1ZQK - chains T and A of the 3 polymer chains in the assembly; structure by X-ray diffraction, 3.20 A resolution.

[Chain T]
Molecule: 8-nt DNA strand
Sequence (8 nucleotides; each row starts with the number of its first residue):
     1 CATTAGAA

[Chain A]
Molecule: Protein (DNA polymerase beta (e.c.2.7.7.7))
Source organism: Homo sapiens
UniProt: P06746 (DPOB_HUMAN); residues 2-335 here correspond to UniProt positions 1-334 (UniProt number = residue number - 1)
Amino-acid sequence (335 residues; each row starts with the number of its first residue):
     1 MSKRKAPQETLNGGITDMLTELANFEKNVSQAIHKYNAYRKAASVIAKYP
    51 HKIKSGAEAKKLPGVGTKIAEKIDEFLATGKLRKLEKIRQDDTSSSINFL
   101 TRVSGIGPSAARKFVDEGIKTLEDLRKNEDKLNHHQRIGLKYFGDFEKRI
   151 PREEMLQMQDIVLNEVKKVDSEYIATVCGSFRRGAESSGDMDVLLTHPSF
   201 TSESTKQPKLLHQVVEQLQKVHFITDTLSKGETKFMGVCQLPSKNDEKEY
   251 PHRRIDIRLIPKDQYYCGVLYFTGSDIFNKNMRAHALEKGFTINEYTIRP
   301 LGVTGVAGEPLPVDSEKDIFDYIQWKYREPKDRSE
Not modelled in the structure: 1-8
Metal / ion sites: K+ site 1: Lys-60, Leu-62, Val-65; K+ site 2: Thr-101, Val-103, Ile-106 (shared with 1 residue of chain P)
Curated features (UniProtKB/Swiss-Prot):
  - binding site (K(+)): Lys-61
  - binding site (Na(+)): Lys-61

[How chain T and chain A interact]
Pairs across the interface - 12 pairs, chain T then chain A:
  DA2(T) with Tyr-296(A), sugar contact
  DT3(T) with Thr-233(A), phosphate contact; Lys-234(A), phosphate contact
  DT4(T) with Ser-229(A), phosphate contact; Lys-230(A), phosphate contact; Gly-231(A), phosphate contact; Glu-232(A), hydrogen bond to the phosphate; Thr-233(A), hydrogen bond to the phosphate; Lys-234(A), hydrogen bond to the phosphate
  DA5(T) with Ser-229(A), phosphate contact; Lys-230(A), phosphate contact
  DG6(T) with Asn-133(A), phosphate contact
Interface residues without a listed pair, chain A (9 interface residues in all): His-134

[Summary]
The interface between chain T and chain A involves 5 residues on one side and 9 on the other; the contacts
include 3 hydrogen bonds. Polar contacts include DT4(T)/Glu-232(A), DT4(T)/Thr-233(A) and DT4(T)/Lys-234(A).
From UniProt: K+-binding residue Lys-61(A) and Na+-binding residue Lys-61(A) on chain A.
Here chain T is an 8-nt DNA strand and chain A is Protein (DNA polymerase beta (e.c.2.7.7.7)) (Homo sapiens).
Entry 1ZQK (DNA polymerase beta (pol B) (e.c.2.7.7.7) complexed with seven base pairs of DNA; soaked in the
...) was determined by X-ray diffraction together with 1ZQA, 1ZQB, 1ZQC, 1ZQD, 1ZQE, 1ZQG and 28 further
entries from the same study.
